PDB entry 1BTJ | X-ray diffraction, 3.20 A resolution | chain A

[Chain A]
Protein: Protein (serum transferrin)
Organism: Homo sapiens
Notes: fragment: n-terminal lobe
UniProtKB: P02787 (TRFE_HUMAN); residues 1-337 here correspond to UniProt positions 20-356 (UniProt number = residue number + 19)
Sequence (337 residues; numbered 1 to 337; the number before each row is that of its first residue):
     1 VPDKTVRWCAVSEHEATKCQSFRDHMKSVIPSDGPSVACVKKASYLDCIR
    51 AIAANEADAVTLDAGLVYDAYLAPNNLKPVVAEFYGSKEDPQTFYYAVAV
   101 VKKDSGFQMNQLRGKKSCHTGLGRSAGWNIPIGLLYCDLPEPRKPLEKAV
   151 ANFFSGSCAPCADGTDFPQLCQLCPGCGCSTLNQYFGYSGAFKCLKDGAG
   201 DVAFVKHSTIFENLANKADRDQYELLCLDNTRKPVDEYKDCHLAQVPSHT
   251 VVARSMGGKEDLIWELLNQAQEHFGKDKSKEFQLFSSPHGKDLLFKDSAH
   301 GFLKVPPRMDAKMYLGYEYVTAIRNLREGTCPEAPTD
Unresolved in the structure: 1-3, 337
Disulfide bonds: Cys-9/Cys-48, Cys-19/Cys-39, Cys-118/Cys-194, Cys-137/Cys-331, Cys-158/Cys-174, Cys-161/Cys-179, Cys-171/Cys-177, Cys-227/Cys-241
UniProt features mapped onto this chain:
  - binding site (Fe(3+)): Asp-63, Tyr-95, Tyr-188, His-249
  - binding site (hydrogencarbonate): Thr-120, Arg-124, Ala-126, Gly-127
  - modified residue: Arg-23 (Dimethylated arginine)
  - glycosylation: Ser-32 (O-linked (GalNAc...) serine)

[Summary]
Curated annotation (UniProt) lists 4 Fe3+-binding residues and 4 hydrogencarbonate-binding residues.
Chain A is Protein (serum transferrin) (Homo sapiens); the structure, Human serum transferrin, recombinant
N-terminal lobe, apo form, crystal form 2, was determined by X-ray diffraction (same publication as 1BP5).
